PDB entry 4BUR | X-ray diffraction, 2.88 A resolution | chain A

Chain A:
Molecule: Apoptosis inducing factor 1, mitochondrial
From: Homo sapiens
Notes: EC 1.-.-.-
UniProtKB: O95831 (AIFM1_HUMAN); numbering as in UniProt (aligned over 103-613)
Sequence (511 residues; each row starts with the number of its first residue):
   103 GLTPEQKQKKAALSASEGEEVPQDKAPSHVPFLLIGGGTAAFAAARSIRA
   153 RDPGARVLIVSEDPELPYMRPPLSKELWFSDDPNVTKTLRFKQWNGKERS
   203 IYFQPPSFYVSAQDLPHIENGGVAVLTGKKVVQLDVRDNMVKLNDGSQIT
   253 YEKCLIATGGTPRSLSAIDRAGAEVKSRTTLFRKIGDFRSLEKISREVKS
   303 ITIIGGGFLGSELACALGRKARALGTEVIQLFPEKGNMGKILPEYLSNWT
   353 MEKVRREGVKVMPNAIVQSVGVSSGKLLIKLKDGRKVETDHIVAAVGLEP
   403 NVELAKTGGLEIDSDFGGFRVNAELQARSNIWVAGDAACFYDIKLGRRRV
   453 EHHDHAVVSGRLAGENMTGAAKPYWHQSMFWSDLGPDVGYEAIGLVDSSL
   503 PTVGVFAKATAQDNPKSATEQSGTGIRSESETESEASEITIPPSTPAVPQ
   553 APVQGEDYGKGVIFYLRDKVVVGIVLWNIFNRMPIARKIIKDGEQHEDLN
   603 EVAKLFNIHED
Disordered / not traced: 103-127, 517-550, 612-613
Swiss-Prot annotation at these positions:
  - motif: Lys446 to Arg451 (Nuclear localization signal)
  - binding site (FAD): Gly138 to Ala142, Glu164, Asp165, Arg172, Lys177, Val233, Arg285, Asp438, His454, His455, Trp483
  - binding site (NAD(+)): Trp196, Gly308 to Leu311, Glu336, Lys342, Gly399, Glu453, His454, Trp483, Glu493, Asn583
  - modified residue: Thr105 (Phosphothreonine), Lys109 (N6-succinyllysine), Ser116 (Phosphoserine), Ser118 (Phosphoserine), Ser268 (Phosphoserine), Ser292 (Phosphoserine), Ser371 (Phosphoserine), Lys388 (N6-acetyllysine), Thr521 (Phosphothreonine), Ser524 (Phosphoserine), Ser530 (Phosphoserine), Lys593 (N6-acetyllysine)
  - cross-link: Lys255 (Glycyl lysine isopeptide (Lys-Gly) (interchain with G-Cter in ubiquitin))
  - natural variant: Arg201 (deletion: In COXPD6), Gln235 (Q235H: In SEMDHL), Asp237 (D237G: In SEMDHL; D237V: In SEMDHL), Val243 (V243L: In COXPD6), Thr260 (T260A: In DFNX5), Gly262 (G262S: Found in patient with mitochondrial encephalomyopathy with moderate clinical severity and slow progressive course despite early onset as well as and cerebellar involvement), Gly308 (G308E: In COXPD6), Gly338 (G338E: In COXPD6), Leu344 (L344F: In DFNX5; uncertain significance), Gly360 (G360R: In DFNX5; uncertain significance), Arg422 (R422Q: In DFNX5; R422W: In DFNX5), Arg430 (R430C: In DFNX5; uncertain significance), 6 further natural variant entries in UniProt
  - mutagenesis: Trp196 (W196A: Increases protein dimerization at lower NADH levels), Glu413 to Arg430 (Disrupts dimerization. Lower efficiency in stabilizing charge-transfer complexes upon coenzyme reduction), Tyr443 to Ile445 (Disrupts dimerization. Disrupts dimerization; when associated with A-477), His454 (H454A: Allows dimerization in absence of NADH), Trp477 (W477A: Disrupts dimerization; when associated with A-443--445-A), Ser480 (S480A: Allows dimerization in absence of NADH), Asp485 (D485A: Increases protein dimerization at lower NADH levels), Arg529 (R529A: Increases protein dimerization at lower NADH levels), Glu531 (E531A: Increases protein dimerization at lower NADH levels), Glu533 (E533A: Increases protein dimerization at lower NADH levels), Glu535 (E535A: Increases protein dimerization at lower NADH levels)
Ligand contacts:
  - FAD (flavin-adenine dinucleotide): Ile137, Gly138, Gly139, Gly140, Thr141, Ala142, Val162, Ser163, Glu164, Asp165, Arg172, Pro173, Leu175, Ser176, Lys177, Lys231, Lys232, Val233, Ala259, Thr260, Gly261, Gly262, Phe284, Arg285, Leu311, Glu314, Asn403, Leu406, Ala436, Gly437, Asp438, Glu453, His454, His455, Asp456, Ala458, Phe482, Trp483
  - NAD (nicotinamide-adenine-dinucleotide), molecule 1: Ser176, Leu267, Arg285, Ile306, Gly307, Gly308, Gly309, Phe310, Leu311, Gly312, Glu314, Phe334, Pro335, Glu336, Lys342, Ala397, Val398, Gly399, Leu400, Glu453, His454, Trp483, Ser484
  - NAD, molecule 2: Trp196, His455, Asp456, Met481, Trp483, Glu493, Phe582, Asn583

Overview:
Ligands of chain A: NAD and flavin-adenine dinucleotide. Curated annotation (UniProt) lists 15 FAD-binding
residues, 13 NAD+-binding residues and 12 mutagenesis sites.
Chain A is Apoptosis inducing factor 1, mitochondrial (Homo sapiens); the structure, Crystal structure of the
reduced human Apoptosis inducing factor complexed with NAD, was determined by X-ray diffraction together with
4BV6 from the same study.
